8SG1 - chains B and A of the 6 polymer chains in the assembly; structure by electron microscopy, 2.94 A resolution.

# Chain B
Molecule: Guanine nucleotide-binding protein G(I)/G(S)/G(T) subunit beta-1
Source organism: Homo sapiens
UniProt: P62873 (GBB1_HUMAN); residues 5-340 here = UniProt positions 5-340
Sequence (336 residues; row label = number of the first residue in the row):
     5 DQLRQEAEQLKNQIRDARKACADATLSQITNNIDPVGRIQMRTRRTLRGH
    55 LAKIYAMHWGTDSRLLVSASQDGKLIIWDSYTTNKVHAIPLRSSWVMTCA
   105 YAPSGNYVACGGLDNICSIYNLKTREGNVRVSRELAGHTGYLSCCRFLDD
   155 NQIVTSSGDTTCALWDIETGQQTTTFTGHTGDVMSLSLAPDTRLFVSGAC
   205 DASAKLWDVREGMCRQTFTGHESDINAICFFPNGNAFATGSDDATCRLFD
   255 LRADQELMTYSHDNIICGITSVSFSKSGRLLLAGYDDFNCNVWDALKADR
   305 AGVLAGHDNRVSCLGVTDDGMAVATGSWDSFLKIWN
Swiss-Prot annotation at these positions:
  - modified residue: H266 (Phosphohistidine)
  - natural variant: L30 (L30F: In MRD42; uncertain significance), R52 (R52G: In MRD42), G64 (G64V: In MRD42), D76 (D76E: In MRD42; D76G: In MRD42), G77 (G77S: In MRD42), K78 (K78R: In MRD42), I80 (I80N: In MRD42; I80T: In MRD42), H91 (H91R: In MRD42; uncertain significance), A92 (A92T: In MRD42), P94 (P94S: In MRD42), L95 (L95P: In MRD42), R96 (R96L: In MRD42), 5 further natural variant entries in UniProt

# Chain A
Molecule: Guanine nucleotide-binding protein G(i) subunit alpha-1
Source organism: Homo sapiens
UniProt: P63096 (GNAI1_HUMAN); residue numbers follow UniProt; this construct covers 4-354
Sequence (351 residues; numbered 4 to 354; the number before each row is that of its first residue):
     4 TLSAEDKAAVERSKMIDRNLREDGEKAAREVKLLLLGAGESGKNTIVKQM
    54 KIIHEAGYSEEECKQYKAVVYSNTIQSIIAIIRAMGRLKIDFGDSARADD
   104 ARQLFVLAGAAEEGFMTAELAGVIKRLWKDSGVQACFNRSREYQLNDSAA
   154 YYLNDLDRIAQPNYIPTQQDVLRTRVKTTGIVETHFTFKDLHFKMFDVGA
   204 QRSERKKWIHCFEGVTAIIFCVALSDYDLVLAEDEEMNRMHASMKLFDSI
   254 CNNKWFTDTSIILFLNKKDLFEEKIKKSPLTICYPEYAGSNTYEEAAAYI
   304 QCQFEDLNKRKDTKEIYTHFTCSTDTKNVQFVFDAVTDVIIKNNLKDCGL
   354 F
Not modelled in the structure: 56-181, 234-240, 328
Sequence notes: engineered mutation N47 (Ser in P63096), A203 (Gly in P63096), A245 (Glu in P63096), S326 (Ala in P63096)
Swiss-Prot annotation at these positions:
  - region: K35 to K46, T48 (G1 motif), D173 to T181 (G2 motif), F196 to G202, Q204, R205 (G3 motif), I265 to D272 (G4 motif), T324, C325, T327 to T329 (G5 motif)
  - binding site (GTP): E43 to K46, T48, S151, L175 to T181, D200 to G202, Q204, N269 to D272
  - binding site (Mg(2+)): T181
  - modified residue: R178 (ADP-ribosylarginine), Q204 (Deamidated glutamine), C351 (ADP-ribosylcysteine)
  - natural variant: G40 (G40C: In NEDHISB; G40R: In NEDHISB), G45 (G45D: In NEDHISB), T48 (T48I: In NEDHISB; T48K: In NEDHISB), Q52 (Q52P: In NEDHISB), S75 (deletion: In NEDHISB; uncertain significance), Q172 (deletion: In NEDHISB), D173 (D173V: In NEDHISB), E186 to F189 (deletion: In NEDHISB; uncertain significance), C224 (C224Y: In NEDHISB), K270 (K270N: In NEDHISB; K270R: In NEDHISB), D272 (D272G: In NEDHISB), V332 (V332E: In NEDHISB; uncertain significance)
  - mutagenesis: G42 (G42R: Abolishes switch to an activated conformation and dissociation from beta and gamma subunits upon GTP binding. Abolishes interaction with RGS family members), E116 (E116L: Enhances interaction (inactive GDP-bound) with RGS14), Q147 (Q147L: Enhances interaction (inactive GDP-bound) with RGS14)

# How chain B and chain A interact
Contacting residue pairs (42; chain B residue first):
  G53(B) with L23(A)
  L55(B) with L23(A); G27(A)
  K57(B) with H213(A), hydrogen bond (side chain-backbone); E216(A), salt bridge
  Y59(B) with H213(A), hydrogen bond; C214(A)
  Q75(B) with C214(A)
  K78(B) with D26(A), salt bridge
  I80(B) with L23(A), hydrophobic
  N88(B) with S16(A)
  K89(B) with S16(A); I19(A); D20(A), salt bridge
  V90(B) with R15(A), hydrogen bond (backbone-side chain); I19(A)
  H91(B) with R15(A)
  A92(B) with I19(A), hydrophobic
  W99(B) with I184(A); F199(A), hydrophobic; C214(A); F215(A), hydrophobic
  L117(B) with G183(A); I184(A); Q204(A); W211(A), hydrophobic
  D118(B) with T182(A)
  N119(B) with G183(A); Q204(A), hydrogen bond
  Y145(B) with Q204(A); S206(A); K210(A); W211(A)
  G162(B) with S206(A)
  D186(B) with E207(A), hydrogen bond (side chain-backbone)
  C204(B) with K210(A)
  D228(B) with K209(A), salt bridge; K210(A), salt bridge
  N230(B) with K210(A), hydrogen bond
  D246(B) with K210(A), salt bridge
  R314(B) with W258(A)
  W332(B) with H213(A)
Also at the interface, not in a pair above, chain B (30 interface residues in all): R52, S97, M101, G144, M188
Also at the interface, not in a pair above, chain A (26 interface residues in all): A12, V13, E186, R205

# In short
30 residues of chain B face 26 of chain A across their interface; the contacts include 6 hydrogen bonds and 6
salt bridges. Among the polar pairs are K57(B)-E216(A), K78(B)-D26(A) and K89(B)-D20(A).
Here chain B is Guanine nucleotide-binding protein G(I)/G(S)/G(T) subunit beta-1 and chain A is Guanine
nucleotide-binding protein G(i) subunit alpha-1, both from Homo sapiens. Entry 8SG1 (Cryo-EM structure of
CMKLR1 signaling complex) was determined by electron microscopy.
